6F9T - chain A; structure by X-ray diffraction, 1.60 A resolution.

== Chain A ==
Protein: Angiotensin-converting enzyme
From: Homo sapiens
Notes: EC 3.2.1.-, 3.4.15.1
Reference sequence: P12821 (ACE_HUMAN); residues 37-627 here correspond to UniProt positions 642-1232 (UniProt number = residue number + 605)
Amino-acid sequence (591 residues; numbered 37 to 627; the number before each row is that of its first residue):
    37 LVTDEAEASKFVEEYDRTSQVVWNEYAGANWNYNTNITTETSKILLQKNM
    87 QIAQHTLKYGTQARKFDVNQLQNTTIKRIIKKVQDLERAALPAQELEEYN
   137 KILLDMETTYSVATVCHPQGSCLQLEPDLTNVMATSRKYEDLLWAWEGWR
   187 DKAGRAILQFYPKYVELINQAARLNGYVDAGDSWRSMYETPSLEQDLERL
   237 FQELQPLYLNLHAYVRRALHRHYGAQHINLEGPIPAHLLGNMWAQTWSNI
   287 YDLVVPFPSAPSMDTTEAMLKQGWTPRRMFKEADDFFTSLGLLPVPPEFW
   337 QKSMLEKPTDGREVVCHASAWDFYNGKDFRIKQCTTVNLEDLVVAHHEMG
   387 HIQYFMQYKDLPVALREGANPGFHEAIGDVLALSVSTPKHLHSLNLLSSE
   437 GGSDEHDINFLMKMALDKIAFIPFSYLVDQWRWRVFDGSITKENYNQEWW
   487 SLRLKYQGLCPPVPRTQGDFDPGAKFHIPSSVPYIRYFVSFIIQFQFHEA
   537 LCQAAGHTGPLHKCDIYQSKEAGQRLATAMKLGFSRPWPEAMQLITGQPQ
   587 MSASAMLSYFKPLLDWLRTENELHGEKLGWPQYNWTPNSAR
Not modelled in the structure: 37-39, 626-627
Disulfides: Cys152-Cys158, Cys352-Cys370, Cys538-Cys550
Glycans and other covalent adducts: N-acetylglucosamine (NAG) linked to Asn72; glycan linked to Asn109
Modified residues: Cys496 (S-hydroxycysteine; CSO)
Sequence notes: conflict Gly64 (Glu669 in P12821), Gln90 (Asn695 in P12821), Gln155 (Asn760 in P12821), Gln337 (Asn942 in P12821), Gln586 (Asn1191 in P12821)
Bound ions: Zn2+: His383, His387, Glu411 (together with Sampatrilat)
Ligand contacts:
  - boric acid (BO3): Phe293, Asp440, Ile444, Trp602
  - Sampatrilat (D0Z): Gln281, Ala354, Ser355, Ala356, Trp357, Val380, His383, Glu384, His387, Phe391, Glu403, His410, Glu411, Asp415, Phe457, Lys511, His513, Tyr520, Tyr523, Phe527
Swiss-Prot annotation at these positions:
  - active site: Glu384 (Proton acceptor 2), His513 (Proton donor 2)
  - binding site (chloride): Arg186, Tyr224, Trp485, Arg489, Arg522
  - binding site (Zn(2+)): His383, His387, Glu411
  - site: Arg561, Leu562 (Cleavage), Asn620 (Not glycosylated), Arg627 (Cleavage)
  - glycosylation (N-linked (GlcNAc...) asparagine): Asn72, Asn109 (complex)
From the paper describing this entry:
  - binding site for chloride ion: Arg186, Tyr224, Trp485, Arg489, Arg522
  - post-translational modification sites: Cys496
  - Zn2+ coordination: His383, His387, Glu411
  - binding site for Sampatrilat: Gln281, Ala356, Val380, His383, His387, Glu403, His410, Phe457, Lys511, His513, Tyr520, Arg522, Tyr523, Phe527
  - conformationally variable residues (side-chain flip): His353
  - specificity-determining residues: Glu403

== Overview ==
Bound to chain A: Sampatrilat and boric acid. N-acetylglucosamine is covalently linked to Asn72. From UniProt:
active-site residues Glu384 and His513, 5 chloride-binding residues and 3 Zn2+-binding residues. The paper
reports a binding site for Sampatrilat at Gln281, Ala356 and Val380 among others; a binding site for chloride
ion at Arg186, Tyr224 and Trp485 among others.
Chain A is Angiotensin-converting enzyme (Homo sapiens); the structure, Crystal structure of human testis
Angiotensin-1 converting enzyme in complex with Sampatrilat, was determined by X-ray diffraction (same
publication as 6F9R, 6F9U and 6F9V).
